8TH8 - chains L and i of the 18 polymer chains in the assembly; structure by electron microscopy, 7.40 A resolution (low resolution: residue-level contacts below are approximate; hydrogen-bond / salt-bridge calls are withheld).

Chain L:
Protein: AAA family ATPase CDC48 subfamily protein
Organism: Tetrahymena thermophila
Reference sequence: I7LWE3 (I7LWE3_TETTS); residues 1-862 here = UniProt positions 1-862
Amino-acid sequence (862 residues; each row starts with the number of its first residue):
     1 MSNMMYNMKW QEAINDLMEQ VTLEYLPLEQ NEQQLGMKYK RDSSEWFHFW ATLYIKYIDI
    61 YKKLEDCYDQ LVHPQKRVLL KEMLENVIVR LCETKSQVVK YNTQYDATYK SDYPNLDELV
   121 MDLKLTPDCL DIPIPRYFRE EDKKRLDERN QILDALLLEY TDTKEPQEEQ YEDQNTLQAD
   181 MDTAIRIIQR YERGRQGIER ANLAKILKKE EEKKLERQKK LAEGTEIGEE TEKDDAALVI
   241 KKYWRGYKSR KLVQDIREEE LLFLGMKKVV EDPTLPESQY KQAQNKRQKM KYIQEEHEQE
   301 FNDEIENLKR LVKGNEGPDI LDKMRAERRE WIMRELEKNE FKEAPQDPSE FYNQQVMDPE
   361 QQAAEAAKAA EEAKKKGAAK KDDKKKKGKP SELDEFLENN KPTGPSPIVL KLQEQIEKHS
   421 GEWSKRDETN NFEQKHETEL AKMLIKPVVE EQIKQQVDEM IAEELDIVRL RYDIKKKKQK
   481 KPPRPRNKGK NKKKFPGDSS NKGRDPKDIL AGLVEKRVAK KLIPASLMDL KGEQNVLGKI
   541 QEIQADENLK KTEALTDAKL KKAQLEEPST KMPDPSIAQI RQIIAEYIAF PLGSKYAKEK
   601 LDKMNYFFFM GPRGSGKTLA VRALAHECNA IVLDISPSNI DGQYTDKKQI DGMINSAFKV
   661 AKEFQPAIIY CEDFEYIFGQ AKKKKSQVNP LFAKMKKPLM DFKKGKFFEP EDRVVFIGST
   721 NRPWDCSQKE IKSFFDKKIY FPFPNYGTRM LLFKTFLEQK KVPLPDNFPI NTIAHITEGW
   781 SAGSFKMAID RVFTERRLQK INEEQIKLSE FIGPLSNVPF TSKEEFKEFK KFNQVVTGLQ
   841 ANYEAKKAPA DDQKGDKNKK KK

Chain i:
Protein: EF-hand calcium-binding domain protein
Organism: Tetrahymena thermophila
Reference sequence: W7WX86 (W7WX86_TETTS); numbering as in UniProt (aligned over 1-185)
Amino-acid sequence (185 residues; each row starts with the number of its first residue):
     1 MYDPNTSQTE KQKQEEFLKL KIQEAFNLFV KDKKGIVDKR EIPYIMRYLG QFPSEAQVRD
    61 AILPEIEEDE PSEFIKYSKF EPYMLKVLKE REYEPDDPEA LLAAFKLLDQ EGKGYIEIDM
   121 MKTFLEKQGI EFREQETKSF IEFATNKDPN ATVIYYEDYI SRLQAFTDKH IESVMKGYNN
   181 FQVKK

Chain L / chain i interface:
Contacting residue pairs - 59 pairs, chain L then chain i:
  Glu232(L) - Leu107(i)
  Lys233(L) - Gln110(i)
  Lys233(L) - Phe124(i)
  Lys233(L) - Gln128(i)
  Asp234(L) - Gln128(i)
  Asp234(L) - Gly129(i)
  Ala236(L) - Ala104(i)
  Leu238(L) - Ile130(i)
  Val239(L) - Asp96(i)
  Val239(L) - Leu101(i)
  Ile240(L) - Leu101(i)
  Ile240(L) - Phe105(i)
  Ile240(L) - Leu108(i)
  Ile240(L) - Phe140(i)
  Lys241(L) - Leu125(i)
  Lys241(L) - Gln128(i)
  Lys241(L) - Gly129(i)
  Lys241(L) - Ile130(i)
  Lys241(L) - Phe132(i)
  Lys242(L) - Phe52(i)
  Lys242(L) - Pro53(i)
  Lys242(L) - Ser54(i)
  Lys242(L) - Gln57(i)
  Tyr243(L) - Phe52(i)
  Tyr243(L) - Pro95(i)
  Tyr243(L) - Asp96(i)
  Tyr243(L) - Asp97(i)
  Tyr243(L) - Leu101(i)
  Tyr243(L) - Leu163(i)
  Trp244(L) - Phe132(i)
  Trp244(L) - Glu136(i)
  Trp244(L) - Ser139(i)
  Trp244(L) - Phe140(i)
  Trp244(L) - Phe143(i)
  Trp244(L) - Tyr159(i)
  Arg245(L) - Arg47(i)
  Arg245(L) - Glu55(i)
  Arg245(L) - Ile130(i)
  Arg245(L) - Phe132(i)
  Gly246(L) - Phe52(i)
  Tyr247(L) - Phe143(i)
  Tyr247(L) - Leu163(i)
  Tyr247(L) - Phe166(i)
  Lys248(L) - Ser139(i)
  Ser249(L) - Tyr44(i)
  Ser249(L) - Arg47(i)
  Arg250(L) - Phe52(i)
  Arg250(L) - Leu163(i)
  Arg250(L) - Phe166(i)
  Arg250(L) - Thr167(i)
  Arg250(L) - His170(i)
  Lys251(L) - Phe166(i)
  Leu252(L) - Tyr44(i)
  Val253(L) - Tyr48(i)
  Val253(L) - His170(i)
  Gln254(L) - Phe166(i)
  Gln254(L) - Lys169(i)
  Gln254(L) - His170(i)
  Arg257(L) - Ser173(i)
Other interface residues (no listed pair), chain L (23 interface residues in all): Ala237
Other interface residues (no listed pair), chain i (37 interface residues in all): Pro98, Ala100, Glu131

In short:
Chain L and chain i form an interface of 23 and 37 residues respectively.
Here chain L is AAA family ATPase CDC48 subfamily protein and chain i is EF-hand calcium-binding domain
protein, both from Tetrahymena thermophila. Entry 8TH8 (Linker domain of Nexin-dynein regulatory complex from
Tetrahymena thermophila) was determined by electron microscopy, deposited together with 8TID and 8TEK.
